4PJ8 - chains C and D of the 4 polymer chains in the assembly; structure by X-ray diffraction, 3.30 A resolution.

== Chain C ==
Molecule: TCR-alpha
Source organism: Homo sapiens
Sequence (203 residues; each row starts with the number of its first residue):
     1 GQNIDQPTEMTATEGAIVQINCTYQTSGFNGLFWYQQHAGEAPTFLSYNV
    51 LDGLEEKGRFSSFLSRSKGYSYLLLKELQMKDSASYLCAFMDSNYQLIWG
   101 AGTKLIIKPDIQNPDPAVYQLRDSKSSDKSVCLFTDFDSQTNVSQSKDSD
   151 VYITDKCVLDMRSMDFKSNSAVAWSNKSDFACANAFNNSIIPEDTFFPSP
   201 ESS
Unresolved in the structure: 1, 199-203
Cystine bridges: Cys22-Cys88, Cys132-Cys182
Ion coordination: Na+: Thr26, Ser27, Ser93

== Chain D ==
Molecule: TCR-beta
Source organism: Homo sapiens
Sequence (247 residues; row label = number of the first residue in the row; numbering starts at 0):
     0 MGAVVSQHPSWVISKSGTSVKIECRSLDFQATTMFWYRQFPKQSLMLMAT
    50 SNEGSKATYEQGVEKDKFLINHASLTLSTLTVTSAHPEDSSFYICSARTS
   100 GDFGEQFFGPGTRLTVLEDLKNVFPPEVAVFEPSEAEISHTQKATLVCLA
   150 TGFYPDHVELSWWVNGKEVHSGVCTDPQPLKEQPALNDSRYALSSRLRVS
   200 ATFWQNPRNHFRCQVQFYGLSENDEWTQDRAKPVTQIVSAEAWGRAD
Unresolved in the structure: 0-1, 246
Cystine bridges: Cys23-Cys94, Cys147-Cys212

== How chain C and chain D interact ==
Residue-residue contacts (81; chain C residue first):
  Phe33(C) with Phe102(D); Gly103(D); Glu104(D)
  Tyr35(C) with Glu104(D); Gln105(D), hydrogen bond (side chain-backbone); Phe107(D), hydrophobic
  Gln37(C) with Gln38(D), hydrogen bond
  Gly40(C) with Phe91(D); Arg112(D)
  Glu41(C) with Phe91(D)
  Ala42(C) with Ile93(D), hydrophobic; Phe107(D), hydrophobic; Gly108(D)
  Pro43(C) with Phe107(D)
  Phe45(C) with Glu104(D)
  Tyr48(C) with Phe102(D)
  Met91(C) with Asp101(D); Phe102(D); Gly103(D)
  Tyr95(C) with Asp101(D)
  Leu97(C) with Gln105(D)
  Trp99(C) with Tyr36(D), hydrogen bond; Phe107(D), hydrophobic
  Ala101(C) with Ser43(D), hydrogen bond (backbone-side chain)
  Asp115(C) with His139(D), salt bridge; Thr140(D)
  Tyr119(C) with Ser133(D); Ala135(D); Glu136(D); His139(D); Thr140(D)
  Gln120(C) with Ser133(D), hydrogen bond (backbone-side chain)
  Leu121(C) with Phe130(D); Glu131(D); Thr144(D); Val146(D), hydrophobic
  Arg122(C) with Phe130(D); Glu131(D), hydrogen bond (backbone-backbone)
  Asp123(C) with Ala128(D); Val129(D); Phe130(D)
  Ser124(C) with Val129(D), hydrogen bond (backbone-backbone); Glu131(D); Glu240(D)
  Lys129(C) with Phe130(D)
  Ser130(C) with Phe130(D)
  Val131(C) with Phe130(D), hydrophobic; Leu148(D), hydrophobic
  Leu133(C) with Thr144(D)
  Thr135(C) with Arg197(D), hydrogen bond
  Asp136(C) with Thr140(D); Arg197(D), salt bridge
  Ser149(C) with Glu181(D)
  Tyr152(C) with Leu179(D), hydrophobic; Glu181(D), hydrogen bond (side chain-backbone)
  Ile153(C) with Leu179(D)
  Thr154(C) with Asp175(D); Leu179(D); Ser193(D); Arg195(D)
  Cys157(C) with Cys173(D), disulfide; Thr174(D); Arg195(D)
  Val158(C) with Cys173(D), hydrogen bond (backbone-side chain)
  Leu159(C) with Val172(D); Cys173(D), hydrophobic; Arg197(D)
  Asp160(C) with Ser170(D); Gly171(D), hydrogen bond (backbone-backbone)
  Met161(C) with Lys142(D); Arg197(D); Val198(D)
  Arg162(C) with Ser170(D)
  Ser163(C) with Ser170(D)
  Phe166(C) with Lys142(D)
  Ser168(C) with Arg197(D), hydrogen bond
  Ser170(C) with Arg195(D), hydrogen bond
  Val172(C) with Arg195(D)
  Trp174(C) with Leu148(D), hydrophobic; Ala191(D), hydrophobic
  Pro198(C) with Ala135(D), hydrophobic
Also at the interface, not in a pair above, chain C (45 interface residues in all): Asp155
Also at the interface, not in a pair above, chain D (45 interface residues in all): Leu44, Pro109, Pro132, Lys180, Ser199
Cross-chain cystine bridges: Cys157(C)-Cys173(D)

== Summary ==
The chain C/chain D interface involves 45 residues from each chain, with 1 disulfide bond, 13 hydrogen bonds
and 2 salt bridges. Polar pairs include Asp115(C)-His139(D), Asp136(C)-Arg197(D) and Tyr35(C)-Gln105(D).
Thr26(C), Ser27(C) and Ser93(C) form the Na+ site.
Chain C is TCR-alpha and chain D is TCR-beta, both from Homo sapiens; the structure, Structure of human
MR1-5-OP-RU in complex with human MAIT TRBV20 TCR, was determined by X-ray diffraction, deposited together
with 4PJ5, 4PJ7, 4PJ9, 4PJA, 4PJB, 4PJC and 7 further entries.
